Entry 6S4E (X-ray diffraction, 1.90 A resolution); this record covers chain A.

Chain A:
Molecule: Bifunctional methylenetetrahydrofolate dehydrogenase/cyclohydrolase, mitochondrial
From: Homo sapiens
Notes: EC 1.5.1.15, 3.5.4.9
UniProtKB: P13995 (MTDC_HUMAN); residue numbers follow UniProt; this construct covers 36-350
Chain sequence (316 residues; row label = number of the first residue in the row):
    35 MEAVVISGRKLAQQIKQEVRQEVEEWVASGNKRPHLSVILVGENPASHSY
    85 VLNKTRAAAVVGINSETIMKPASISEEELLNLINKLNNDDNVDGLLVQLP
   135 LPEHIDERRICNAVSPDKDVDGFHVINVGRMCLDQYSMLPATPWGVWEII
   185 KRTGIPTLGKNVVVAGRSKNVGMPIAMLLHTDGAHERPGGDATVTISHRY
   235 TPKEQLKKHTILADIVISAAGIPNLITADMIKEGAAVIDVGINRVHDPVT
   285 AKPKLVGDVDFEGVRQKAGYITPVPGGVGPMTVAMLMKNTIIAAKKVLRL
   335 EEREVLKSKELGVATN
Unresolved in the structure: 281-286, 333-350
Construct notes: initiating methionine (35)
Residues lining bound ligands:
  - 9L9 ((2S)-2-[[4-[[2,4-bis(azanyl)-6-oxidanylidene-1H-pyrimidin-5-yl]carbamoylamino]phenyl]carbonylamino]pentanedioic acid): Ser-83, Tyr-84, Asn-87, Lys-88, Leu-130, Val-131, Gln-132, Leu-133, Asp-155, Phe-157, Ile-276, Arg-278, Leu-289, Pro-309, Gly-310, Gly-311, Gly-313, Pro-314, Thr-316, Val-317
  - NAD (nicotinamide-adenine-dinucleotide): Thr-176, Ala-199, Gly-200, Arg-201, Ser-202, Asn-204, Val-205, Ser-231, His-232, Arg-233, Leu-240, Ala-253, Ala-254, Gly-255, Ile-256, Leu-259, Val-274, Gly-275, Ile-276, Asn-277, Asp-292, Val-312, Gly-313, Thr-316
Swiss-Prot annotation at these positions:
  - binding site (substrate): Tyr-84 to Lys-88, Val-131 to Leu-133, Pro-309 to Gly-313
  - binding site (NAD(+)): Gly-200 to Ser-202, Arg-233
  - modified residue: Lys-50 (N6-acetyllysine)
  - cross-link: Lys-50 (Glycyl lysine isopeptide (Lys-Gly) (interchain with G-Cter in SUMO2))
  - mutagenesis: Asp-168 (D168A: Significant loss of NAD and NADP-dependent dehydrogenase specific activity; D168E: Complete loss of NAD and NADP-dependent dehydrogenase specific activity ...), Arg-201 (R201A/S/K: Complete loss of NAD and NADP-dependent dehydrogenase specific activity), Asp-225 (D225A/S/E: Complete loss of NAD and NADP-dependent dehydrogenase specific activity; D225N: 84% decrease in NAD-dependent dehydrogenase specific activity ...), Arg-233 (R233A: Significant loss of NAD and NADP-dependent dehydrogenase specific activity; R233K: 50% decrease in NAD and NADP-dependent dehydrogenase specific activity. Reduced affinity for magnesium ...)
From the paper describing this entry:
  - mutagenesis - Q132K/D155A: decreased growth

Overview:
Bound to chain A: compound 9L9 and NAD. From UniProt: 13 substrate-binding residues, 4 NAD+-binding residues
and 4 mutagenesis sites. The paper reports that Q132K/D155A reduce growth.
Chain A is Bifunctional methylenetetrahydrofolate dehydrogenase/cyclohydrolase, mitochondrial (Homo sapiens);
the structure, Structure of human MTHFD2 in complex with TH7299, was determined by X-ray diffraction (same
publication as 6S4A and 6S4F).
